PDB entry 8AA5 | electron microscopy, 2.46 A resolution | chains DP1 and L of the 10 polymer chains in the assembly

== Chain DP1 ==
Molecule: TnsB
Organism: Scytonema hofmannii
Amino-acid sequence (596 residues; numbered 1 to 596; the number before each row is that of its first residue):
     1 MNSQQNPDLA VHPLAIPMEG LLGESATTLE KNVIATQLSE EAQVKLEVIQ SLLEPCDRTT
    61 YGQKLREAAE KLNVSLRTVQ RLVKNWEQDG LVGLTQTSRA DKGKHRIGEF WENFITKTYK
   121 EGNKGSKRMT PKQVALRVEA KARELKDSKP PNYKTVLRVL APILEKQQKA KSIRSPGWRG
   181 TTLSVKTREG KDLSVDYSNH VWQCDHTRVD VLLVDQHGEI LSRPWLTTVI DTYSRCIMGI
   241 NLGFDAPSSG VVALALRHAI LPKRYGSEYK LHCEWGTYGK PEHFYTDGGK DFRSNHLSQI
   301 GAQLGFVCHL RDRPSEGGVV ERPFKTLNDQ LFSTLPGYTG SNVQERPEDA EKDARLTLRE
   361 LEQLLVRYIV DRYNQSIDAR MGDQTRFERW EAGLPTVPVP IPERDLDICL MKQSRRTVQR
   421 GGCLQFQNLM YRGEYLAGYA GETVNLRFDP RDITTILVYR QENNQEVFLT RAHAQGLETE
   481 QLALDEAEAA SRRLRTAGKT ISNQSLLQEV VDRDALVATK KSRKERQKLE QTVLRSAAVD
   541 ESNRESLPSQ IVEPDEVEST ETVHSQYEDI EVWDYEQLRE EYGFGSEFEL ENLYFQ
Unresolved in the structure: 1-195, 288-294, 312-320, 340-353, 525-596
From the paper describing this entry:
  - binding site for Target_2: Arg-416, Gln-427, Asn-428
  - binding site for LE_Target (chain L): Arg-58, Arg-66, Arg-77, Lys-84, Arg-158, Arg-174, Lys-290
  - binding site for LE_PolyA: Thr-78, Arg-81, Arg-99, Lys-154, Arg-179
  - specificity-determining residues: Arg-106
  - binding site for RE_Target: Arg-174, Arg-223, Arg-416, Gln-425, Asn-428
  - catalytic residues: Asp-205, Asp-287, Glu-321
  - mutagenesis - R77A, R81A, R158A, R223A, R380A: decreased catalytic activity
  - binding site for RE_PolyA: Arg-179, Arg-380

== Chain L ==
Molecule: LE_Target
Sequence (80 nucleotides; row label = number of the first residue in the row):
     1 AATTAAATAG TCACAATGAC ATTAATCTGT CACCGACGAC AGATAATTTG TCACTGTACA
    61 CTACGCCTTT TGTGGAGATG
Unresolved in the structure: 1-34, 79-80

== Interface between chain DP1 and chain L ==
Contacting residue pairs (13; chain DP1 residue first):
  Arg-416(DP1) / DC54(L)  salt bridge to the phosphate
  Arg-416(DP1) / DT55(L)  phosphate contact
  Thr-417(DP1) / DT55(L)  hydrogen bond to the phosphate
  Thr-417(DP1) / DG56(L)  phosphate contact
  Gln-419(DP1) / DT55(L)  phosphate contact
  Gln-425(DP1) / DC54(L)  phosphate contact
  Gln-425(DP1) / DT55(L)  phosphate contact
  Phe-426(DP1) / DC54(L)  phosphate contact
  Gln-427(DP1) / DC54(L)  hydrogen bond to the phosphate
  Asn-428(DP1) / DA53(L)  phosphate contact
  Asn-428(DP1) / DC54(L)  hydrogen bond to the phosphate
  Ser-491(DP1) / DA53(L)  phosphate contact
  Arg-495(DP1) / DC52(L)  salt bridge to the phosphate
Other interface residues (no listed pair), chain DP1 (11 interface residues in all): Arg-415, Lys-499

== Overview ==
Chain DP1 and chain L form an interface of 11 and 5 residues respectively, with 3 hydrogen bonds and 2 salt
bridges. Polar contacts include Thr-417(DP1)/DT55(L), Gln-427(DP1)/DC54(L) and Asn-428(DP1)/DC54(L). The paper
reports catalytic residues Asp-205(DP1), Asp-287(DP1) and Glu-321(DP1); R77A, R81A and R158A of chain DP1,
among others, reduce catalytic activity; 5 substitutions were tested in all.
Chain DP1 is TnsB (Scytonema hofmannii) and chain L is LE_Target; the structure, Cryo-EM structure of the
strand transfer complex of the TnsB transposase (type V-K CRISPR-associated transposon), was determined by
electron microscopy.
